8S37 - chains E and H of the 12 polymer chains in the assembly; structure by electron microscopy, 2.90 A resolution.

Chain E:
Molecule: CRISPR type AFERR-associated protein Csf2
Source organism: Klebsiella pneumoniae
Reference sequence: A0A333ESG5 (A0A333ESG5_KLEPN); residues 1-343 here = UniProt positions 1-343
Chain sequence (350 residues; numbered 1 to 350; the number before each row is that of its first residue):
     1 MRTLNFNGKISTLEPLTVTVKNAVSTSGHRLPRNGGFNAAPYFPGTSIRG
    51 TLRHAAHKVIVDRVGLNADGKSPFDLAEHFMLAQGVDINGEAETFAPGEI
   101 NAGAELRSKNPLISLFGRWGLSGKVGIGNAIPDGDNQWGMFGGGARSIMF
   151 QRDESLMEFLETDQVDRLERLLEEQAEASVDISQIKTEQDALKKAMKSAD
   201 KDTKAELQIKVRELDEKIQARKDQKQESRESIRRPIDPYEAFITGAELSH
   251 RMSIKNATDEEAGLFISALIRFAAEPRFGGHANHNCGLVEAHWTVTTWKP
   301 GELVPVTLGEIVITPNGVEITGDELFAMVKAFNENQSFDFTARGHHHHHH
Disordered / not traced: 145-234, 344-350
Differences from the reference sequence: expression tag (344-350)

Chain H:
Molecule: crRNA
Source organism: Klebsiella pneumoniae
Sequence (61 nucleotides; numbered -6 to 54; the number before each row is that of its first residue; numbers below 1 keep their minus sign (U-6 is residue -6)):
    -6 UUAUCGGCGAGACCGGGAUGCACCUCCCGAAGGGUCUCGGUGUUUCCCCU
    44 GCGUGCGGGGG
Disordered / not traced: 31-54

How chain E and chain H interact:
Residue-residue contacts (40):
  Val18(E) - G26(H)  phosphate contact
  Thr19(E) - G25(H)  base contact
  Thr19(E) - G26(H)  hydrogen bond to the phosphate
  Lys21(E) - G25(H)  hydrogen bond to the base
  Thr46(E) - A24(H)  sugar contact
  Thr46(E) - G25(H)  hydrogen bond to the phosphate
  Ser47(E) - A24(H)  phosphate contact
  Ser47(E) - G25(H)  hydrogen bond to the phosphate
  Arg49(E) - A23(H)  salt bridge to the phosphate
  Gly50(E) - A24(H)  sugar contact
  Thr51(E) - A24(H)  hydrogen bond to the base
  Arg53(E) - G22(H)  hydrogen bond to the phosphate
  Arg53(E) - A23(H)  salt bridge to the phosphate
  His54(E) - A24(H)  salt bridge to the phosphate
  Gln84(E) - G22(H)  hydrogen bond to the sugar
  Gln84(E) - A23(H)  phosphate contact
  Gln84(E) - A24(H)  hydrogen bond to the phosphate
  Gly85(E) - G22(H)  sugar contact
  Gly117(E) - G22(H)  sugar contact
  Arg118(E) - C21(H)  sugar contact
  Arg118(E) - G22(H)  sugar contact
  Trp119(E) - C21(H)  base contact
  Trp119(E) - G22(H)  hydrogen bond to the sugar
  Gly120(E) - C21(H)  hydrogen bond to the sugar
  Leu121(E) - C21(H)  hydrogen bond to the sugar
  Leu121(E) - G22(H)  phosphate contact
  Ser122(E) - C21(H)  hydrogen bond to the sugar
  Ser122(E) - G22(H)  phosphate contact
  Gly123(E) - C21(H)  phosphate contact
  Gly123(E) - G22(H)  hydrogen bond to the phosphate
  Ile236(E) - C29(H)  base contact
  Gly279(E) - G26(H)  phosphate contact
  Gly280(E) - G26(H)  hydrogen bond to the phosphate
  Gly280(E) - G27(H)  phosphate contact
  His281(E) - G26(H)  phosphate contact
  His281(E) - G27(H)  hydrogen bond to the phosphate
  Ala282(E) - G27(H)  hydrogen bond to the phosphate
  Asn283(E) - G27(H)  phosphate contact
  Asn283(E) - U28(H)  phosphate contact
  Asn283(E) - C29(H)  hydrogen bond to the phosphate
Also at the interface, not in a pair above, chain E (32 interface residues in all): Thr17, Val20, His29, Ala83, Phe95, Gly144, His284
Also at the interface, not in a pair above, chain H (11 interface residues in all): C20, U30

In short:
32 residues of chain E and 11 residues of chain H are in contact; the contacts include 17 hydrogen bonds and 3
salt bridges. Polar contacts include Lys21(E)-G25(H), Thr51(E)-A24(H) and Gln84(E)-G22(H).
Chain E is CRISPR type AFERR-associated protein Csf2 and chain H is crRNA, both from Klebsiella pneumoniae;
the structure, DNA-bound Type IV-A3 CRISPR effector in complex with DinG helicase from K. pneumoniae (state
III), was determined by electron microscopy (same publication as 8RC2, 8RC3, 8RFJ, 8S35 and 8S36).
